9AZ7 - chain A; structure by X-ray diffraction, 2.00 A resolution.

[Chain A]
Name: Photoactive yellow protein
Organism: Halorhodospira halophila
UniProtKB: P16113 (PYP_HALHA); residues 1-125 here = UniProt positions 1-125
Sequence (125 residues; row label = number of the first residue in the row):
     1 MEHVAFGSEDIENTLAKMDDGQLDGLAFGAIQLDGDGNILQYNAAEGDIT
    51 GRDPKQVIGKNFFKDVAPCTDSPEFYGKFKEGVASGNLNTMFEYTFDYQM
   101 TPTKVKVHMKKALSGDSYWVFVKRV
Swiss-Prot annotation at these positions:
  - modified residue: Cys69 (S-(4-hydroxycinnamyl)cysteine)
Covalently attached groups: 4'-hydroxycinnamic acid (HC4) linked to Cys69
Small-molecule neighbours: 4'-hydroxycinnamic acid (HC4): Ile31, Tyr42, Glu46, Thr50, Arg52, Phe62, Val66, Ala67, Pro68, Thr70, Phe96, Asp97, Tyr98
What the authors report for this chain:
  - binding site for chloride ion: Arg52

[Summary]
Covalently linked 4'-hydroxycinnamic acid: at Cys69. The paper reports a binding site for chloride ion at
Arg52.
Chain A is Photoactive yellow protein (Halorhodospira halophila); the structure, Chloride Sites in Photoactive
Yellow Protein, was determined by X-ray diffraction (same publication as 9AZ9).
